Entry 3L63 (X-ray diffraction, 1.50 A resolution); this record covers chain A.

== Chain A ==
Protein: Camphor 5-monooxygenase
From: Pseudomonas putida
Notes: EC 1.14.15.1
Reference sequence: P00183 (CPXA_PSEPU); residues 1-414 here correspond to UniProt positions 2-415 (UniProt number = residue number + 1)
Sequence (414 residues; row label = number of the first residue in the row):
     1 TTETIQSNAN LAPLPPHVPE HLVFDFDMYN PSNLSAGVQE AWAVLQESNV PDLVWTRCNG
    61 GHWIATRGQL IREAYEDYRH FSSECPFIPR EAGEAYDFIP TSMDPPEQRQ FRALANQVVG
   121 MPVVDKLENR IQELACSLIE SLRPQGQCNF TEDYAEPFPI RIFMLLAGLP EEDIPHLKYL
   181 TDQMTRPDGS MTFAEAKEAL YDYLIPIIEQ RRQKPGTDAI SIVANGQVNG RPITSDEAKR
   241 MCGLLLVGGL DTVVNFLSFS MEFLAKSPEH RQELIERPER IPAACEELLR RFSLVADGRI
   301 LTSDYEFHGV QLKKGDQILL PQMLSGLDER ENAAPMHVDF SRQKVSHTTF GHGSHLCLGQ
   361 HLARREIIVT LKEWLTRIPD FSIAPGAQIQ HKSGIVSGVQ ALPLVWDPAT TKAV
Not modelled in the structure: 1-9
Sequence notes: engineered mutation Ala-334 (Cys335 in P00183)
Ion coordination: K+: Glu-84, Gly-93, Glu-94, Tyr-96; heme Fe near Cys-357 (its only coordinating residue here)
Small-molecule neighbours:
  - camphor (CAM): Phe-87, Tyr-96, Thr-101, Thr-185, Leu-244, Val-247, Gly-248, Thr-252, Val-295, Asp-297, Ile-395, Val-396
  - heme (HEM): Tyr-75, Pro-100, Thr-101, Gln-108, Arg-112, Val-119, Phe-163, Leu-244, Leu-245, Gly-248, Gly-249, Thr-252, Val-253, Phe-256, Leu-289, Leu-294, Val-295, Asp-297, Arg-299, Gln-322, Thr-349, Phe-350, Gly-351, Ser-354, His-355, Leu-356, Cys-357, Leu-358, Gly-359, Leu-362, Ala-363
What the authors report for this chain:
  - heme coordination: Cys-357

== Summary ==
Ligands of chain A: heme and camphor. The K+ site is built by Glu-84, Gly-93, Glu-94 and Tyr-96. The paper
reports heme coordination by Cys-357.
Chain A is Camphor 5-monooxygenase (Pseudomonas putida); the structure, Crystal structure of camphor-bound
P450cam at low [K+], was determined by X-ray diffraction, deposited together with 3L61 and 3L62.
